PDB entry 7VLT | electron microscopy, 3.10 A resolution | chain A

Chain A:
Protein: Isoform SUR2B of ATP-binding cassette sub-family C member 9
Organism: Rattus norvegicus
UniProtKB: Q63563 (ABCC9_RAT), isoform Q63563-2; numbering as in UniProt (aligned over 1-1545)
Sequence (1545 residues; each row starts with the number of its first residue):
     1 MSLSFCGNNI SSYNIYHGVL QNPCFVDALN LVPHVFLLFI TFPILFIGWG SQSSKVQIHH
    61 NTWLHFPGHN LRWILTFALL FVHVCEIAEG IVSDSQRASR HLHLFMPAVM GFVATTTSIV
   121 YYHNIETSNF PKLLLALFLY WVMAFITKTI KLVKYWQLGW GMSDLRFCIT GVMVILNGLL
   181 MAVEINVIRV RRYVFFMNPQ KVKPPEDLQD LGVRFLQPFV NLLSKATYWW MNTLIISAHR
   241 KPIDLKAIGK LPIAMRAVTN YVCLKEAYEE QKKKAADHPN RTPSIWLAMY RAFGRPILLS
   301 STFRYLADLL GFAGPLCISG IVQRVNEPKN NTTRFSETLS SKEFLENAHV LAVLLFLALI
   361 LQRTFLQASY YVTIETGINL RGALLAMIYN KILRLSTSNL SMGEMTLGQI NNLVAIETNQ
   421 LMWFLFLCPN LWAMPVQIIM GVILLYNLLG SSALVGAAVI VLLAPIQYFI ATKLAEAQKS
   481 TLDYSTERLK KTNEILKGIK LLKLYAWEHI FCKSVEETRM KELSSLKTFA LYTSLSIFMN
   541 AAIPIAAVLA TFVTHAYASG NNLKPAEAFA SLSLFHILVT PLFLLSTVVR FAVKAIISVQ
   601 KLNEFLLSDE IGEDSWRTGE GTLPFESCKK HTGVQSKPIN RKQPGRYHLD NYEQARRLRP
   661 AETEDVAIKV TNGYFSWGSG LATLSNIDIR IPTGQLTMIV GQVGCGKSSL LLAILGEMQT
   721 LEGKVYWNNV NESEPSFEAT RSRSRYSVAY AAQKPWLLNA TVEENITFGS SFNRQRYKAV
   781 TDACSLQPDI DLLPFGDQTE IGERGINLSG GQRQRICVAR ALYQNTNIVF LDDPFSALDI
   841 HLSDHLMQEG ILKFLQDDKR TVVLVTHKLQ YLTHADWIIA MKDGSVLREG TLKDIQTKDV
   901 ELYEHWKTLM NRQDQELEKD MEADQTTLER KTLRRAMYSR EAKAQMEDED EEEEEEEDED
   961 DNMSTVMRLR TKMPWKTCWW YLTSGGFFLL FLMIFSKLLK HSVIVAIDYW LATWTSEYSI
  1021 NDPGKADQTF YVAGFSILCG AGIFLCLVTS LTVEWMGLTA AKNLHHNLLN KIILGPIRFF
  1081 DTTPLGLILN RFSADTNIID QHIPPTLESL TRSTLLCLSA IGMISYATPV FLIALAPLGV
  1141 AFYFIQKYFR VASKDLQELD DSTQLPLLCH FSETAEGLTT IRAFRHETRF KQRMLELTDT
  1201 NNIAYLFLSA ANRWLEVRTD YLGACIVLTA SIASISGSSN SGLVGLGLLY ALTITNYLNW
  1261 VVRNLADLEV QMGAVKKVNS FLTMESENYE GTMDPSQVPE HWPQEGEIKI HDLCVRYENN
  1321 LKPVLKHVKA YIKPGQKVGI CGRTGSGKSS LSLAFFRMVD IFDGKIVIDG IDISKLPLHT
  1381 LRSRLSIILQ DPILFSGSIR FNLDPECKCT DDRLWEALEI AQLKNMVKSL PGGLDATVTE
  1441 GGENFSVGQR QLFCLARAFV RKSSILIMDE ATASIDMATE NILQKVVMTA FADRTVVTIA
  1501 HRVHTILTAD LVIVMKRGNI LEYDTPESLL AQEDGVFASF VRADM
Disordered / not traced: 1-249, 328-340, 613-664, 729-743, 913-974, 1019-1027
Bound ions: Mg2+ site 1: Ser708, Gln753 (together with ATP); Mg2+ site 2: Ser1349 (together with ADP)
Ligand contacts:
  - ADP (adenosine-5'-diphosphate): Asp1081, Tyr1317, Lys1322, Val1324, Arg1343, Thr1344, Gly1345, Ser1346, Gly1347, Lys1348, Ser1349, Ser1350
  - ATP (adenosine-5'-triphosphate): Ser401, Met402, Trp677, Thr683, Gln702, Val703, Gly704, Cys705, Gly706, Lys707, Ser708, Ser709, Gln753, His867, Glu1443, Asn1444, Phe1445, Ser1446, Val1447, Gly1448, Gln1449
  - Levcromakalim (ETJ; (3S,4R)-2,2-dimethyl-3-oxidanyl-4-(2-oxidanylidenepyrrolidin-1-yl)-3,4-dihydrochromene-6-carbonitrile): Ala541, Pro544, Ile545, Val548, Leu572, His576, Val579, Ile1004, Ile1007, Asp1008, Leu1116, Tyr1250, Thr1253, Tyr1257
UniProt features mapped onto this chain:
  - binding site (ATP): Gly701 to Ser708, Gly1342 to Ser1349
  - glycosylation (N-linked (GlcNAc...) asparagine): Asn9, Asn330, Asn331
Reported in the primary citation:
  - binding site for Levcromakalim: Ala541, Pro544, Ile545, Val548, His576, Val579, Ile1004, Ile1007, Asp1008, Leu1116, Tyr1250, Thr1253
  - specificity-determining residues: Ile1004, Thr1253

Summary:
Bound to chain A: Levcromakalim, ADP and ATP. Ser708 and Gln753 coordinate Mg2+ site 1. From UniProt: 16
ATP-binding residues. The paper reports a binding site for Levcromakalim at Ala541, Pro544 and Ile545 among
others; specificity determinants Ile1004 and Thr1253.
Chain A is Isoform SUR2B of ATP-binding cassette sub-family C member 9 (Rattus norvegicus); the structure,
Structure of SUR2B in complex with Mg-ATP/ADP and levcromakalim, was determined by electron microscopy
together with 7VLR, 7VLS and 7VLU from the same study.
